Entry 1YUX (X-ray diffraction, 1.60 A resolution); this record covers chains A and B.

[Chain A (and B)]
Molecule: Nigerythrin
From: Desulfovibrio vulgaris subsp. vulgaris
Notes: engineered mutation(s): A25S; chain B of this document is another copy of the same molecule, construct and numbering; everything in this record applies to it too
UniProt: P30820 (NIGY_DESVH); residues 1-202 here = UniProt positions 1-202
Amino-acid sequence (202 residues; numbered 1 to 202; the number before each row is that of its first residue):
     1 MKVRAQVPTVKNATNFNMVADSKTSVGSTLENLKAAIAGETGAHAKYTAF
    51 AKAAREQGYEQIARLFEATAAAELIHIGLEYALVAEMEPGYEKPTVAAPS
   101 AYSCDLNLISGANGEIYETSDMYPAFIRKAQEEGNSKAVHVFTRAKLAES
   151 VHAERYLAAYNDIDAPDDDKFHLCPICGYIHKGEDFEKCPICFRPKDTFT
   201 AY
Disordered / not traced: 97-98 (chain B: fully traced)
Metal / ion sites: Fe ion site 1: E40, E73, E118, E149; Fe2+: E73, E115, E149, H152; Fe ion site 2: C174, C177, C189, C192
UniProt features mapped onto this chain:
  - binding site (Fe cation): E40, E73, E115, E118, E149, H152, C174, C177, C189, C192

[Chain A / chain B interface]
Pairs across the interface - 67 pairs, chain A then chain B:
  M1(A) with N161(B); D162(B)
  K2(A) with D162(B), hydrogen bond (backbone-side chain); A165(B), hydrogen bond (side chain-backbone); P166(B); D167(B), salt bridge
  A13(A) with D164(B)
  T14(A) with Y59(B), hydrogen bond; D105(B); I163(B); D164(B), hydrogen bond
  N15(A) with D105(B); Y160(B), hydrogen bond (side chain-backbone); I163(B)
  F16(A) with D105(B)
  N17(A) with S103(B), hydrogen bond; D105(B), hydrogen bond; L106(B)
  M18(A) with L106(B)
  V19(A) with L106(B)
  Y59(A) with T14(B), hydrogen bond
  S103(A) with N17(B), hydrogen bond
  D105(A) with T14(B); N15(B); F16(B); N17(B), hydrogen bond
  L106(A) with N17(B); M18(B); V19(B)
  I109(A) with I116(B), hydrophobic; S120(B)
  N113(A) with I116(B)
  I116(A) with I109(B), hydrophobic; N113(B); I116(B), hydrophobic
  T119(A) with Y160(B)
  S120(A) with I109(B)
  K146(A) with Y160(B), hydrogen bond
  S150(A) with Y160(B); N161(B), hydrogen bond
  V151(A) with N161(B)
  A153(A) with L157(B)
  E154(A) with A158(B); N161(B), hydrogen bond
  L157(A) with S150(B); A153(B), hydrophobic; E154(B); L157(B), hydrophobic
  A158(A) with E154(B)
  Y160(A) with N15(B), hydrogen bond (backbone-side chain); T119(B), hydrogen bond (side chain-backbone); K146(B), hydrogen bond; S150(B)
  N161(A) with M1(B); S150(B), hydrogen bond; V151(B); E154(B), hydrogen bond
  D162(A) with M1(B); K2(B), hydrogen bond (side chain-backbone)
  I163(A) with T14(B); N15(B)
  D164(A) with R4(B), salt bridge; A13(B); T14(B), hydrogen bond
  A165(A) with K2(B), hydrogen bond (backbone-side chain)
  P166(A) with K2(B)
  D167(A) with K2(B), salt bridge
Other interface residues (no listed pair), chain A (35 interface residues in all): R4, N12
Other interface residues (no listed pair), chain B (36 interface residues in all): N12, A112

[Overview]
35 residues of chain A face 36 of chain B across their interface, with 21 hydrogen bonds and 3 salt bridges.
Among the polar pairs are K2(A)-D167(B), D164(A)-R4(B) and K2(A)-D162(B). UniProt lists 10 Fe cation-binding
residues on chain A.
Chain A and chain B are both Nigerythrin (Desulfovibrio vulgaris subsp. vulgaris); the structure, Mixed valant
state of nigerythrin, was determined by X-ray diffraction, deposited together with 1YUZ and 1YV1.
